7Y1T - chains A and B of the 3 polymer chains in the assembly; structure by electron microscopy, 3.24 A resolution.

Chain A:
Name: Integrin alpha-V
Organism: Homo sapiens
Reference sequence: P06756 (ITAV_HUMAN); the construct has insertions or renumbered stretches relative to UniProt, so the offset changes along the chain: -29 to 399 = UniProt 1-429; 401-596 = UniProt 430-625
Sequence (635 residues; row label = number of the first residue in the row; numbers below 1 keep their minus sign (Met-29 is residue -29)):
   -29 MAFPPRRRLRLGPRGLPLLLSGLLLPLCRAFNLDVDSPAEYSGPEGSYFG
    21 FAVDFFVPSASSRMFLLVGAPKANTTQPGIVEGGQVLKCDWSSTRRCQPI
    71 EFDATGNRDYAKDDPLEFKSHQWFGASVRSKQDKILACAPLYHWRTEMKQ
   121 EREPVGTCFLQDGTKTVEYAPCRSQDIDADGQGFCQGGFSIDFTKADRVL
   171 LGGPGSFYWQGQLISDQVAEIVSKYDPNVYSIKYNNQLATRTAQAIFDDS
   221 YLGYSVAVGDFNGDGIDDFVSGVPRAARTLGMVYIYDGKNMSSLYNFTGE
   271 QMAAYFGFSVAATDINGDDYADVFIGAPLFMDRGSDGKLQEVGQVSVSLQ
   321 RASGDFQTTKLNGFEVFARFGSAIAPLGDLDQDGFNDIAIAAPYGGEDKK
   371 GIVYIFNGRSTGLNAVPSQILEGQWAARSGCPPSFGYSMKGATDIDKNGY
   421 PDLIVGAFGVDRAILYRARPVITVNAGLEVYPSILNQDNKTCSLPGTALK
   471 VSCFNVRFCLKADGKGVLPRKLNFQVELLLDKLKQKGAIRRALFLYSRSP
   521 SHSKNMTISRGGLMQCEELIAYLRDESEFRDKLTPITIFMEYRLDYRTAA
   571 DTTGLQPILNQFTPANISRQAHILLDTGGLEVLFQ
Not modelled in the structure: -29 to 0, 455-473, 502-518, 541-558, 589-605
Differences from the reference sequence: insertion (400); engineered mutation Cys401 (Met430 in P06756); expression tag (597-605)
Disulfide bonds: Cys59-Cys67, Cys108-Cys128, Cys142-Cys155, Cys479-Cys536
Covalent attachments: N-acetylglucosamine (NAG) linked to Asn44, Asn260, Asn525; glycan linked to Asn266
Bound ions: Ca2+ site 1: Asn232, Asp234, Ile236, Asp238; Ca2+ site 2: Asp284, Asn286, Asp288, Tyr290, Asp292; Ca2+ site 3: Asp351, Asp353, Phe355, Asp357; Ca2+ site 4: Asp414, Asp416, Asn418, Tyr420, Asp422

Chain B:
Name: Integrin beta-8
Organism: Homo sapiens
Reference sequence: P26012 (ITB8_HUMAN); residues 1-456 here correspond to UniProt positions 43-498 (UniProt number = residue number + 42)
Sequence (477 residues; row label = number of the first residue in the row; numbers below 1 keep their minus sign (Met-20 is residue -20)):
   -20 MDMRVPAQLLGLLLLWFSGVLEDNRCASSNAASCARCLALGPECGWCVQE
    30 DFISGGSRSERCDIVSNLISKGCSVDSIEYPSVHVIIPTENEINTQVTPG
    80 EVSIQLRPGAEANFMLKVHPLKKYPVDLYYLVDVSASMHNNIEKLNSVGN
   130 DLSRKMAFFSRDFRLGFGSYVDKTVSPYISIHPERIHNQCSDYNLDCMPP
   180 HGYIHVLSLTENITEFEKAVHRQKISGNIDTPEGGFDAMLQAAVCESHIG
   230 WRKEAKRLLLVMTDQTSHLALDSKLAGIVCPNDGNCHLKNNVYVKSTTME
   280 HPSLGQLSEKLIDNNINVIFAVQGKQFHWYKDLLPLLPGTIAGEIESKAA
   330 NLNNLVVEAYQKLISEVKVQVENQVQGIYFNITAICPDGSRKPGMEGCRN
   380 VTSNDEVLFNVTVTMKKCDVTGGKNYAIIKPIGFNETAKIHIHRNCSCQC
   430 EDNRGPKGKCVDETFLDSKCFQCDENK
Not modelled in the structure: -20 to 71, 396-403, 425-456
Differences from the reference sequence: initiating methionine (-20); expression tag (-19 to 0); engineered mutation Cys259 (Val301 in P26012)
Disulfide bonds: Cys169-Cys176, Cys224-Cys265, Cys365-Cys377
Covalent attachments: N-acetylglucosamine (NAG) linked to Asn191, Asn360, Asn389, Asn414
Bound ions: Mn2+: Ser114, Ser116, Gln244 (shared with 1 residue of chain D); Ca2+: Asp151, Asn207, Asp209, Pro211, Glu212
UniProt features mapped onto this chain:
  - binding site (Mg(2+)): Asp112, Ser114, Glu212
  - binding site (Ca(2+)): Asp151, Asn207, Asp209, Pro211, Glu212
  - glycosylation (N-linked (GlcNAc...) asparagine): Asn191, Asn360, Asn379, Asn389, Asn414, Asn424

How chain A and chain B interact:
Pairs across the interface - 70 pairs, chain A then chain B:
  Trp93(A) - Gly256(B)
  Leu111(A) - Leu254(B)
  His113(A) - Ser155(B)
  His113(A) - Ile160(B)
  Gln120(A) - His161(B)
  Glu121(A) - Ser159(B)  hydrogen bond
  Glu121(A) - His161(B)
  Glu121(A) - Arg164(B)  salt bridge
  Arg122(A) - Ile160(B)
  Arg122(A) - Pro162(B)
  Phe154(A) - Pro156(B)  hydrophobic
  Phe154(A) - Ile208(B)  hydrophobic
  Gln156(A) - Leu254(B)  hydrogen bond (side chain-backbone)
  Phe159(A) - Lys253(B)
  Phe159(A) - Leu254(B)  hydrophobic
  Pro174(A) - Leu254(B)  hydrophobic
  Trp179(A) - Pro156(B)
  Trp179(A) - Ile208(B)  hydrophobic
  Trp179(A) - Asp209(B)
  Trp179(A) - Leu254(B)
  Asp219(A) - Thr210(B)
  Asp219(A) - Pro211(B)
  Tyr221(A) - Asp251(B)
  Tyr221(A) - Leu254(B)  hydrophobic
  Tyr224(A) - Leu250(B)  hydrogen bond (side chain-backbone)
  Tyr224(A) - Lys253(B)
  Tyr224(A) - Leu254(B)  hydrophobic
  Arg245(A) - Pro211(B)
  Arg245(A) - Ser246(B)  hydrogen bond (side chain-backbone)
  Arg245(A) - Asp251(B)  salt bridge
  Arg248(A) - Lys304(B)
  Arg248(A) - His307(B)  hydrogen bond (side chain-backbone)
  Arg248(A) - Trp308(B)  hydrogen bond (backbone-side chain)
  Arg248(A) - Asp311(B)  salt bridge
  Thr249(A) - Leu248(B)
  Thr249(A) - Trp308(B)
  Gln271(A) - Leu315(B)
  Met272(A) - Trp308(B)  hydrogen bond
  Met272(A) - Asp311(B)
  Met272(A) - Leu312(B)  hydrophobic
  Met272(A) - Leu315(B)
  Ala273(A) - Leu248(B)  hydrophobic
  Tyr275(A) - Leu248(B)
  Tyr275(A) - Ala249(B)  hydrogen bond (side chain-backbone)
  Tyr275(A) - Leu250(B)  hydrogen bond (side chain-backbone)
  Leu299(A) - Ala249(B)  hydrophobic
  Leu299(A) - Leu250(B)  hydrophobic
  Leu299(A) - Ser282(B)
  Met301(A) - Leu283(B)  hydrophobic
  Ser305(A) - Tyr358(B)  hydrogen bond
  Asp306(A) - Val350(B)
  Asp306(A) - Met374(B)
  Lys308(A) - Gln349(B)
  Lys308(A) - Val350(B)
  Leu309(A) - Leu315(B)  hydrophobic
  Glu311(A) - Ser282(B)  hydrogen bond
  Glu311(A) - Gly284(B)
  Phe337(A) - Gly284(B)
  Phe337(A) - Gln285(B)
  Phe337(A) - Glu288(B)
  Arg339(A) - Leu250(B)
  Arg339(A) - Pro260(B)
  Arg339(A) - Glu279(B)  salt bridge
  Tyr364(A) - Val258(B)  hydrogen bond (side chain-backbone)
  Tyr364(A) - Cys259(B)
  Tyr364(A) - Pro260(B)
  Cys401(A) - Cys259(B)  disulfide
  Pro402(A) - Cys259(B)
  Tyr407(A) - Lys253(B)
  Phe428(A) - Val258(B)  hydrophobic
Also at the interface, not in a pair above, chain A (41 interface residues in all): Phe21, Pro124, Phe278, Pro298, Arg303, Gly307
Also at the interface, not in a pair above, chain B (44 interface residues in all): Thr245, His247, Ala255, Pro314, Phe359, Glu375
Cross-chain cystine bridges: Cys401(A)-Cys259(B)

Overview:
The interface between chain A and chain B involves 41 residues on one side and 44 on the other; the contacts
include 1 disulfide bond, 12 hydrogen bonds and 4 salt bridges. Polar contacts include Glu121(A)-Arg164(B),
Arg245(A)-Asp251(B) and Arg248(A)-Asp311(B).
Chain A is Integrin alpha-V and chain B is Integrin beta-8, both from Homo sapiens; the structure, Complex of
integrin alphaV/beta8 and L-TGF-beta1 at a ratio of 1:2, was determined by electron microscopy together with
7Y1R from the same study.
